Entry 1U5A (X-ray diffraction, 1.80 A resolution); this record covers chain A.

== Chain A ==
Molecule: L-lactate dehydrogenase
Source organism: Plasmodium falciparum
Notes: EC 1.1.1.27
UniProt: Q27743 (LDH1_PLAFD); the construct has insertions or renumbered stretches relative to UniProt, so the offset changes along the chain: 18-33 = UniProt 2-17; 35-47 = UniProt 18-30; 49-72 = UniProt 31-54; 74-81 = UniProt 57-64; 8 more segments
Amino-acid sequence (321 residues; row label = number of the first residue in the row; note: 12 numbers in that range are skipped by the numbering (no residue carries them; nothing is unmodelled there); a row labelled like 73A-73B holds insertion residues (73A, then the next letters in order)):
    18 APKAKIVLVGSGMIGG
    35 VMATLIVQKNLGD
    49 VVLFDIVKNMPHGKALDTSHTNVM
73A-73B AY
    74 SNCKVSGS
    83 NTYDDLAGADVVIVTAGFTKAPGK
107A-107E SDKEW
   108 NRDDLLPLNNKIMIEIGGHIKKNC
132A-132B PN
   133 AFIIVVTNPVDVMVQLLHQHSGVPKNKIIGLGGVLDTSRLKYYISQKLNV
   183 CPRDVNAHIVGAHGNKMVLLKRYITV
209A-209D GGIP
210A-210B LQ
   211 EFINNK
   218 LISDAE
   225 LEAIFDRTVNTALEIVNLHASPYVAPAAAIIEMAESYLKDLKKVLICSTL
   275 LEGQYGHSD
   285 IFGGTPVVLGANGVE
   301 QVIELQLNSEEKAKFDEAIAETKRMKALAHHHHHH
Disordered / not traced: 103-106, 107A-107E, 108, 331-335
Construct notes: expression tag (330-335)
Swiss-Prot annotation at these positions:
  - active site: His195 (Proton acceptor)
  - binding site (NAD(+)): Met30 to Leu163
  - binding site (substrate): Arg109, Arg171, His195
Residues lining bound ligands: 3,7-dihydroxy-2-naphthoic acid (BIK): Asn140, Pro141, Leu167, Asp168, Arg171, His195, Gly196, Ala236, Pro246, Pro250

== In short ==
Chain A binds 3,7-dihydroxy-2-naphthoic acid. From UniProt: active-site residue His195, 9 NAD+-binding
residues and 3 substrate-binding residues.
Chain A is L-lactate dehydrogenase (Plasmodium falciparum); the structure, Plasmodium falciparum lactate
dehydrogenase complexed with 3,5-dihydroxy-2-naphthoic acid, was determined by X-ray diffraction (same
publication as 1U4O, 1U4S, 1U5C and 1XIV).
